Entry 4BH8 (X-ray diffraction, 2.40 A resolution); this record covers chains A and B of the 3 polymer chains in the assembly.

Chain A:
Protein: Anti-ars murine germline monoclonal antibody 36-65
Organism: Mus musculus
Notes: fragment: antigen binding fragment; antibody fragment or engineered binder
Amino-acid sequence (214 residues; each row starts with the number of its first residue):
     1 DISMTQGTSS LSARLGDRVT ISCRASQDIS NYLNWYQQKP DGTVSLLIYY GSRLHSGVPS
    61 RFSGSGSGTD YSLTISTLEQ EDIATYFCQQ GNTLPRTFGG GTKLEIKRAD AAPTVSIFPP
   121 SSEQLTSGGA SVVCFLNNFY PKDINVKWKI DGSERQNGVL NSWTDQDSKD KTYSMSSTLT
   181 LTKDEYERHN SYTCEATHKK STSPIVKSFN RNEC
Disulfide bonds: C23-C88, C134-C194

Chain B:
Protein: Anti-ars murine germline monoclonal antibody 36-65
Organism: Mus musculus
Notes: fragment: antigen binding fragment; antibody fragment or engineered binder
Amino-acid sequence (222 residues; each row starts with the number of its first residue):
     1 EVQLQQSGAE LVRAGSSVKM SCKASGYTFT SYGINWVKQR PGQGLEWIGY INPGNGYTKY
    61 NEKFKGKTTL TVDKSSSTAY MQLRSLTSED SAVYFCARSV YYGGSYYFDY WGQGTTLTVS
   121 SAKTTPPSVY PLAPGSAAQT NSMVTLGCLV KGYFPEPVTV TWNSGSLSSG VHTFPAVLQS
   181 DLYTLSSSVT VPSSPRPSET VTCNVAHPAS STKVDKKIVP RD
Unresolved in the structure: 138-141
Disulfide bonds: C22-C96, C148-C203

Chain A / chain B interface:
Contacting residue pairs - 66 pairs, chain A then chain B:
  Y32(A) - G104(B)  hydrogen bond (side chain-backbone)
  Y32(A) - S105(B)
  N34(A) - Y106(B)
  N34(A) - Y107(B)
  Y36(A) - Y107(B)
  Y36(A) - F108(B)  hydrogen bond (side chain-backbone)
  Y36(A) - W111(B)
  Q38(A) - Q39(B)  hydrogen bond
  Q38(A) - F95(B)
  T43(A) - F95(B)
  V44(A) - W111(B)  hydrophobic
  L46(A) - F108(B)
  Y49(A) - Y102(B)  hydrophobic
  Y49(A) - Y107(B)  hydrophobic
  Y50(A) - Y102(B)  hydrophobic
  L54(A) - Y102(B)
  F87(A) - G44(B)
  Q89(A) - F108(B)
  G91(A) - S105(B)  hydrogen bond (backbone-side chain)
  L94(A) - K59(B)
  P95(A) - W47(B)  hydrophobic
  P95(A) - N61(B)
  R96(A) - W47(B)
  F98(A) - L45(B)
  F98(A) - F108(B)  hydrophobic
  G100(A) - Q43(B)
  S116(A) - T145(B)
  F118(A) - L132(B)
  F118(A) - A133(B)
  F118(A) - T145(B)
  P119(A) - G135(B)
  P119(A) - D222(B)
  P120(A) - D222(B)
  S121(A) - Y130(B)
  S121(A) - P131(B)
  E123(A) - Y130(B)
  E123(A) - P131(B)
  Q124(A) - Y130(B)
  Q124(A) - K151(B)
  S127(A) - Y130(B)
  S131(A) - L149(B)
  F135(A) - L132(B)  hydrophobic
  F135(A) - G147(B)
  F135(A) - F174(B)  hydrophobic
  F135(A) - S186(B)
  F135(A) - S187(B)
  F135(A) - S188(B)
  N137(A) - H172(B)
  N137(A) - F174(B)
  N137(A) - S188(B)  hydrogen bond
  N138(A) - H172(B)  hydrogen bond
  L160(A) - V177(B)  hydrophobic
  L160(A) - Q179(B)
  N161(A) - V177(B)
  S162(A) - F174(B)
  S162(A) - P175(B)  hydrogen bond (side chain-backbone)
  S162(A) - V177(B)
  W163(A) - P175(B)
  T164(A) - F174(B)
  S174(A) - H172(B)  hydrogen bond
  S174(A) - F174(B)
  M175(A) - F174(B)
  S176(A) - F174(B)
  S176(A) - S186(B)  hydrogen bond
  T180(A) - Q179(B)  hydrogen bond
  C214(A) - A137(B)
Interface residues without a listed pair, chain A (45 interface residues in all): S122, L125, V133, F209, E213
Interface residues without a listed pair, chain B (43 interface residues in all): V37, E46, G103, D109, Q113, P134, L146, T173, L178

Overview:
45 residues of chain A face 43 of chain B across their interface, with 10 hydrogen bonds. Among the polar
pairs are Y32(A)-G104(B), Y36(A)-F108(B) and Q38(A)-Q39(B).
Here chain A is Anti-ars murine germline monoclonal antibody 36-65 and chain B is Anti-ars murine germline
monoclonal antibody 36-65, both from Mus musculus. Entry 4BH8 (Crystal structure of germline antibody 36-65 in
complex with peptide gdprpsyishll) was determined by X-ray diffraction, deposited together with 4BH7.
